Entry 2A9J (X-ray diffraction, 2.00 A resolution); this record covers chains A and B.

[Chain A (and B)]
Protein: Bisphosphoglycerate mutase
Organism: Homo sapiens
Notes: EC 5.4.2.4; chain B of this document is another copy of the same molecule, construct and numbering; everything in this record applies to it too
UniProtKB: P07738 (PMGE_HUMAN); aligned to UniProt positions 1-259 over residues 1-259 (the alignment contains insertions or deletions, so no single offset holds)
Amino-acid sequence (267 residues; row label = number of the first residue in the row):
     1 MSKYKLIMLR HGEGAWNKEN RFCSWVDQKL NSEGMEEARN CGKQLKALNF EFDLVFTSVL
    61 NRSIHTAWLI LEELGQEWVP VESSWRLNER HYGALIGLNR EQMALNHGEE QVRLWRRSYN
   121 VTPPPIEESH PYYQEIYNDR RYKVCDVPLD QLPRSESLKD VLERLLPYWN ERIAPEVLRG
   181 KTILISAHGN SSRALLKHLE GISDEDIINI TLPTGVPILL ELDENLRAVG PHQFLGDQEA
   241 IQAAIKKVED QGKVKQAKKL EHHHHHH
Unresolved in the structure: 1-2, 256-267 (chain B: 1, 255-267)
Differences from the reference sequence: expression tag (260-267)
Ligand contacts: 3-phosphoglyceric acid (3PG): Arg10, Arg21, Phe22, Cys23, Ser24, Glu89, Arg90, Tyr92, Arg100, Arg116, Arg117, Gly189, Asn190, Val248
What the authors report for this chain:
  - conformationally variable residues (loop rearrangement): His11 to Glu19
  - catalytic residues: Glu89 (proposed by the authors, not directly observed)

[Interface between chain A and chain B]
Pairs across the interface (30; chain A residue first):
  Lys29(A) - Glu72(B)  salt bridge
  Glu51(A) - Arg140(B)  salt bridge
  Phe52(A) - Arg140(B)  hydrogen bond (backbone-side chain)
  Asp53(A) - Arg140(B)  salt bridge
  Asn61(A) - Glu77(B)
  Ile64(A) - Glu77(B)
  Ile64(A) - Trp78(B)  hydrophobic
  His65(A) - Glu72(B)  salt bridge
  His65(A) - Glu77(B)  salt bridge
  Trp68(A) - Trp68(B)
  Trp68(A) - Glu77(B)
  Glu72(A) - Lys29(B)  salt bridge
  Glu72(A) - His65(B)
  Gly75(A) - Arg141(B)
  Gln76(A) - Arg140(B)  hydrogen bond
  Glu77(A) - Asn61(B)
  Glu77(A) - Ile64(B)
  Glu77(A) - His65(B)  salt bridge
  Glu77(A) - Trp68(B)
  Trp78(A) - Ile64(B)  hydrophobic
  Trp78(A) - Arg140(B)
  Trp78(A) - Arg141(B)
  Trp78(A) - Val144(B)  hydrophobic
  Arg140(A) - Glu51(B)  salt bridge
  Arg140(A) - Phe52(B)  hydrogen bond (side chain-backbone)
  Arg140(A) - Asp53(B)  salt bridge
  Arg140(A) - Gln76(B)  hydrogen bond
  Arg140(A) - Trp78(B)
  Arg141(A) - Gly75(B)
  Arg141(A) - Trp78(B)
Other interface residues (no listed pair), chain A (21 interface residues in all): Val59, Leu71, Val79, Val81, Ser83, Asp139
Other interface residues (no listed pair), chain B (21 interface residues in all): Val59, Leu71, Val79, Val81, Asp139

[Overview]
The chain A/chain B interface involves 21 residues from each chain; the contacts include 4 hydrogen bonds and
9 salt bridges. Among the polar pairs are Lys29(A)-Glu72(B), Glu51(A)-Arg140(B) and Asp53(A)-Arg140(B). Bound
to chain A: 3-phosphoglyceric acid. The paper reports the catalytic residue Glu89(A); conformational
variability at His11(A).
Both chains are Bisphosphoglycerate mutase (Homo sapiens). Entry 2A9J (Human bisphosphoglycerate mutase
complexed with 3-phosphoglycerate (17 days)) was determined by X-ray diffraction together with 2F90, 2H4X,
2H4Z and 2HHJ from the same study.
